PDB entry 1P3A | X-ray diffraction, 3.00 A resolution | chains C and D of the 10 polymer chains in the assembly

# Chain C
Name: Histone H2A
From: Xenopus laevis
Reference sequence: Q7ZT66 (Q7ZT66_9ZZZZ); residues 801-929 here correspond to UniProt positions 2-130 (UniProt number = residue number - 799)
Chain sequence (129 residues; each row starts with the number of its first residue):
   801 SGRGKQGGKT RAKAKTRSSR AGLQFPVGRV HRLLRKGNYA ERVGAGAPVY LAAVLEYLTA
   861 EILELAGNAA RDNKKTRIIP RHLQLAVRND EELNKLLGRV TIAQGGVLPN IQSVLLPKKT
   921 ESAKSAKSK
Not modelled in the structure: 801-813, 921-929
Differences from the reference sequence: conflict Ala814 (Ser15 in Q7ZT66), Gly867 (Trp68 in Q7ZT66), Asn868 (Glu69 in Q7ZT66), 21 further conflict positions vs the reference (Q7ZT66) not listed

# Chain D
Name: Histone H2B
From: Xenopus laevis
Reference sequence: P02281 (H2B1_XENLA); residues 1198-1322 here correspond to UniProt positions 1-125 (UniProt number = residue number - 1197)
Chain sequence (125 residues; each row starts with the number of its first residue):
  1198 PEPAKSAPAP KKGSKKAVTK TQKKDGKKRR KSRKESYAIY VYKVLKQVHP DTGISSKAMS
  1258 IMNSFVNDVF ERIAGEASRL AHYNKRSTIT SREIQTAVRL LLPGELAKHA VSEGTKAVTK
  1318 YTSAK
Not modelled in the structure: 1198-1231
Differences from the reference sequence: conflict Gln1219 (Pro23 in P02281), Leu1242 (Met46 in P02281), Ser1257 (Gly61 in P02281), Val1266 (Ile70 in P02281)
Swiss-Prot annotation at these positions:
  - modified residue: Lys1213 (N6-acetyllysine)

# How chain C and chain D interact
Residue-residue contacts - 106 pairs, chain C then chain D:
  Arg817(C) - Tyr1318(D)
  Arg820(C) - Lys1317(D)
  Arg820(C) - Tyr1318(D)
  Arg820(C) - Ala1321(D)  hydrogen bond (side chain-backbone)
  Ala821(C) - Lys1317(D)
  Ala821(C) - Tyr1318(D)  hydrophobic
  Gly822(C) - Lys1317(D)
  Gln824(C) - Tyr1237(D)
  Gln824(C) - Lys1240(D)
  Phe825(C) - Tyr1237(D)  hydrophobic
  Phe825(C) - Val1241(D)  hydrophobic
  Pro826(C) - Tyr1237(D)
  Arg829(C) - Glu1232(D)  salt bridge
  Arg829(C) - Ser1233(D)  hydrogen bond (side chain-backbone)
  Arg829(C) - Tyr1237(D)
  Val830(C) - Tyr1234(D)
  Val830(C) - Phe1267(D)  hydrophobic
  Arg832(C) - Glu1232(D)  salt bridge
  Leu833(C) - Tyr1234(D)
  Leu833(C) - Phe1267(D)  hydrophobic
  Leu834(C) - Phe1267(D)  hydrophobic
  Tyr839(C) - Ala1271(D)  hydrophobic
  Tyr839(C) - Gly1272(D)
  Tyr839(C) - Ser1275(D)  hydrogen bond (backbone-side chain)
  Tyr839(C) - Ile1286(D)  hydrophobic
  Ala840(C) - Ser1284(D)
  Ala840(C) - Ile1286(D)  hydrophobic
  Glu841(C) - Ser1284(D)  hydrogen bond (backbone-backbone)
  Arg842(C) - Ser1284(D)  hydrogen bond (backbone-backbone)
  Arg842(C) - Thr1285(D)
  Arg842(C) - Ile1286(D)  hydrogen bond (backbone-backbone)
  Val843(C) - Ile1286(D)
  Gly844(C) - Thr1285(D)
  Gly844(C) - Ile1286(D)  hydrogen bond (backbone-backbone)
  Gly846(C) - Ser1288(D)
  Gly846(C) - Val1315(D)
  Ala847(C) - Thr1287(D)
  Ala847(C) - Ser1288(D)
  Ala847(C) - Ile1291(D)
  Val849(C) - Ala1314(D)
  Val849(C) - Val1315(D)  hydrophobic
  Val849(C) - Tyr1318(D)  hydrophobic
  Tyr850(C) - Ser1288(D)
  Tyr850(C) - Ile1291(D)  hydrophobic
  Tyr850(C) - Gln1292(D)  hydrogen bond
  Tyr850(C) - Val1308(D)  hydrogen bond (side chain-backbone)
  Tyr850(C) - Gly1311(D)
  Tyr850(C) - Thr1312(D)
  Tyr850(C) - Val1315(D)  hydrophobic
  Leu851(C) - Phe1267(D)  hydrophobic
  Leu851(C) - Ile1270(D)  hydrophobic
  Ala853(C) - Glu1310(D)
  Ala853(C) - Gly1311(D)
  Ala853(C) - Ala1314(D)  hydrophobic
  Val854(C) - Ala1307(D)  hydrophobic
  Leu855(C) - Val1263(D)
  Leu855(C) - Phe1267(D)
  Tyr857(C) - Leu1303(D)
  Tyr857(C) - His1306(D)  hydrogen bond
  Tyr857(C) - Ala1307(D)
  Tyr857(C) - Glu1310(D)
  Leu858(C) - Val1266(D)  hydrophobic
  Thr859(C) - Val1241(D)
  Thr859(C) - Val1263(D)
  Ala860(C) - Val1241(D)  hydrophobic
  Ile862(C) - Met1259(D)  hydrophobic
  Ile862(C) - Phe1262(D)  hydrophobic
  Leu863(C) - Val1238(D)
  Leu863(C) - Leu1242(D)  hydrophobic
  Leu863(C) - His1246(D)
  Leu863(C) - Met1259(D)  hydrophobic
  Glu864(C) - Val1245(D)
  Glu864(C) - His1246(D)  salt bridge
  Gly867(C) - His1246(D)
  Asn868(C) - His1246(D)  hydrogen bond
  Thr876(C) - Asp1248(D)
  Thr876(C) - Thr1249(D)
  Thr876(C) - Gly1250(D)  hydrogen bond (backbone-backbone)
  Arg877(C) - Gly1250(D)
  Arg877(C) - Ile1251(D)
  Arg877(C) - Ser1252(D)
  Ile878(C) - Thr1249(D)
  Ile878(C) - Gly1250(D)  hydrogen bond (backbone-backbone)
  Ile878(C) - Ile1251(D)
  Ile878(C) - Ser1252(D)  hydrogen bond (backbone-backbone)
  Ile878(C) - Ala1255(D)
  Ile879(C) - Ser1252(D)
  Ile879(C) - Ala1255(D)
  Pro880(C) - Ser1252(D)
  Pro880(C) - Lys1254(D)
  Pro880(C) - Ala1255(D)
  Pro880(C) - Ile1258(D)  hydrophobic
  Leu883(C) - Ala1255(D)
  Leu883(C) - Ile1258(D)  hydrophobic
  Leu883(C) - Met1259(D)  hydrophobic
  Glu892(C) - Pro1300(D)
  Glu892(C) - Gly1301(D)
  Glu892(C) - Glu1302(D)  hydrogen bond (side chain-backbone)
  Glu892(C) - Leu1303(D)  hydrogen bond (side chain-backbone)
  Leu893(C) - Leu1303(D)  hydrophobic
  Lys895(C) - Pro1300(D)
  Leu896(C) - Arg1269(D)  hydrogen bond (backbone-side chain)
  Leu896(C) - Leu1299(D)  hydrophobic
  Leu896(C) - Pro1300(D)
  Ile902(C) - Ile1258(D)  hydrophobic
  Ala903(C) - Ile1258(D)
Other interface residues (no listed pair), chain C (54 interface residues in all): Ser819, Leu823, Ala845, Glu856, Glu861, Leu897, Val900
Other interface residues (no listed pair), chain D (58 interface residues in all): Gln1244, Asp1265, Glu1268, His1279, Val1295, Leu1298, Lys1322

# In short
The interface between chain C and chain D involves 54 residues on one side and 58 on the other; the contacts
include 17 hydrogen bonds and 3 salt bridges. Among the polar pairs are Arg829(C)-Glu1232(D),
Arg832(C)-Glu1232(D) and Glu864(C)-His1246(D).
Chain C is Histone H2A and chain D is Histone H2B, both from Xenopus laevis; the structure, Crystallographic
Studies of Nucleosome Core Particles containing Histone 'Sin' Mutants, was determined by X-ray diffraction
(same publication as 1P34, 1P3B, 1P3F, 1P3G, 1P3I, 1P3K and 4 further entries).
